9NE8 - chains A and D of the 6 polymer chains in the assembly; structure by electron microscopy, 3.60 A resolution.

[Chain A]
Molecule: DNA polymerase epsilon catalytic subunit A
Organism: Homo sapiens
Notes: EC 2.7.7.7, 3.1.11.-
UniProt: Q07864 (DPOE1_HUMAN); numbering as in UniProt (aligned over 1-1200)
Chain sequence (1200 residues; numbered 1 to 1200; the number before each row is that of its first residue):
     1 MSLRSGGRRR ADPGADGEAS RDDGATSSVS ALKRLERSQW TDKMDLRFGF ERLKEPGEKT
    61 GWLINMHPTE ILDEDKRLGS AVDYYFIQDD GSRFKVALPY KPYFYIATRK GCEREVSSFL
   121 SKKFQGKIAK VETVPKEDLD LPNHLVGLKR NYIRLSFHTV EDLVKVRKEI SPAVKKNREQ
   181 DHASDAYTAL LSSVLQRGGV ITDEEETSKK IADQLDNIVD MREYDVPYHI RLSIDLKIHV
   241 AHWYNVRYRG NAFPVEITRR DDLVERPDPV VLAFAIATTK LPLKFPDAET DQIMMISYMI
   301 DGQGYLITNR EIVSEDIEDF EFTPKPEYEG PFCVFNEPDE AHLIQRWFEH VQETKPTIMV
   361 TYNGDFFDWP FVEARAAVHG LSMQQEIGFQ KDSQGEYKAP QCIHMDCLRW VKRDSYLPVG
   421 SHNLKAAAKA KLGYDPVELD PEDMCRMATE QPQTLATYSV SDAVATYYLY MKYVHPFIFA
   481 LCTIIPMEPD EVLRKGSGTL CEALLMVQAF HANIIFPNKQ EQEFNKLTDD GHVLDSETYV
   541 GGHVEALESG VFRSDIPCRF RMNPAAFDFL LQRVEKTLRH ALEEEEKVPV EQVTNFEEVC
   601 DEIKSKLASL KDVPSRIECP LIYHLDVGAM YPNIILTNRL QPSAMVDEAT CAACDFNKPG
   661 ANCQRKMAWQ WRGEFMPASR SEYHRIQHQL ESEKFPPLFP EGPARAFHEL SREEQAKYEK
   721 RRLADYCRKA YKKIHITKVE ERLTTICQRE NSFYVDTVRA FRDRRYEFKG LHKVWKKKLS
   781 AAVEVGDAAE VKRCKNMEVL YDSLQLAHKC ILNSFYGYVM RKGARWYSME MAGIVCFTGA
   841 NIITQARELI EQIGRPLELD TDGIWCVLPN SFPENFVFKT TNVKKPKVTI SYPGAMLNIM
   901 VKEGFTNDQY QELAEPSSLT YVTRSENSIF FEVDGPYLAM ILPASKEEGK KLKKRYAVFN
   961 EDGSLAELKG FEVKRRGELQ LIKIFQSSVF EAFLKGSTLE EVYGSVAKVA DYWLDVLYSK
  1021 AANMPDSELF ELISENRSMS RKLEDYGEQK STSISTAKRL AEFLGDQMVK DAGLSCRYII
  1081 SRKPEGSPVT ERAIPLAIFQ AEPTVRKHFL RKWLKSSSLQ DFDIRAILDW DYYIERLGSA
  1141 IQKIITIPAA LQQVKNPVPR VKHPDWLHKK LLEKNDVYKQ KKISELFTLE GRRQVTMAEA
Unresolved in the structure: 1-28, 182-212, 1198-1200
Sequence notes: conflict Ala275 (Asp in Q07864), Ala277 (Glu in Q07864)
Metal / ion sites: 4Fe-4S cluster Fe: Cys651, Cys654, Cys663, Cys747
Small-molecule neighbours: 4Fe-4S cluster (SF4): Val646, Cys651, Cys654, Phe656, Asn657, Cys663, Gln664, Cys747
UniProt features mapped onto this chain:
  - modified residue: Ser1184 (Phosphoserine)
  - natural variant: Ala189 (A189T: Found in a colorectal sample), Arg231 (R231H: Found in a colorectal sample), Pro286 (P286H: Found in a colorectal sample; P286R: Found in a colorectal sample), Phe367 (F367S: Found in a colorectal sample), Val411 (V411L: In CRCS12; uncertain significance), Leu424 (L424V: In CRCS12), Pro436 (P436R: Found in a colorectal sample), Tyr458 (Y458F: In CRCS12; uncertain significance), Ser459 (S459F: Found in a colorectal sample), Arg762 (R762W: Found in a colorectal sample), Lys777 (K777N: Found in a colorectal sample), Ala1007 (A1007P: In IMAGEI; uncertain significance), 1 further natural variant entry in UniProt
Reported in the primary citation:
  - disease-associated variants - P286K, P286R: decreased catalytic activity (citing earlier work)

[Chain D]
Molecule: Proliferating cell nuclear antigen
Organism: Homo sapiens
UniProt: P12004 (PCNA_HUMAN); residue numbers follow UniProt; this construct covers 1-261
Chain sequence (261 residues; each row starts with the number of its first residue):
     1 MFEARLVQGS ILKKVLEALK DLINEACWDI SSSGVNLQSM DSSHVSLVQL TLRSEGFDTY
    61 RCDRNLAMGV NLTSMSKILK CAGNEDIITL RAEDNADTLA LVFEAPNQEK VSDYEMKLMD
   121 LDVEQLGIPE QEYSCVVKMP SGEFARICRD LSHIGDAVVI SCAKDGVKFS ASGELGNGNI
   181 KLSQTSNVDK EEEAVTIEMN EPVQLTFALR YLNFFTKATP LSSTVTLSMS ADVPLVVEYK
   241 IADMGHLKYY LAPKIEDEEG S
UniProt features mapped onto this chain:
  - DNA-binding region: Arg61 to Lys80
  - modified residue: Lys14 (N6-acetyllysine), Lys77 (N6-acetyllysine), Lys80 (N6-acetyllysine), Tyr211 (Phosphotyrosine), Lys248 (N6-acetyllysine)
  - cross-link (Glycyl lysine isopeptide (Lys-Gly)): Lys164 (interchain with G-Cter in SUMO2), Lys254 (interchain with G-Cter in SUMO2)
  - natural variant: Ser228 (S228I: In ATLD2)
  - mutagenesis: Lys13 (K13R: Inhibits acetylation, recruitment to DNA damage sites, inducible ubiquitination and protein degradation, DNA replication and repair synthesis efficiencies, but homotrimer formation, nuclear ...), Lys14 (K14R: Inhibits acetylation, recruitment to DNA damage sites, inducible ubiquitination and protein degradation, DNA replication and repair synthesis efficiencies, but homotrimer formation, nuclear ...), Lys20 (K20R: Inhibits acetylation, recruitment to DNA damage sites, inducible ubiquitination and protein degradation, DNA replication and repair synthesis efficiencies, but homotrimer formation, nuclear ...), Met40 (M40A: Complete loss of interaction with UHRF2), Ser43 to Val45 (No effect on POLD3-binding. Impairs binding to ALKBH2), Lys77 (K77A: Inhibits recruitment to DNA damage sites, but nuclear localization is similar as the wild-type; in association with A-80 ...), Lys80 (K80A: Inhibits recruitment to DNA damage sites, but nuclear localization is similar as the wild-type; in association with A-77 ...), Gln125 to Ile128 (Strong decrease in POLD3-binding. Impairs binding to ALKBH2), Ile128 (I128A: Complete loss of interaction with UHRF2), Lys164 (K164R: Abolishes ubiquitination. No effect on interaction with SHPRH), Val188 to Lys190 (No effect on POLD3-binding. No effect on ALKBH2-binding), Tyr211 (Y211F: Alters chromatin-associated PCNA stability and its function in DNA replication and repair), 3 further mutagenesis entries in UniProt

[Interface between chain A and chain D]
Contacting residue pairs (47):
  Val1177(A) - Glu256(D)
  Tyr1178(A) - Thr206(D)  hydrogen bond
  Tyr1178(A) - Lys254(D)
  Tyr1178(A) - Glu256(D)
  Lys1179(A) - Lys254(D)
  Lys1179(A) - Ile255(D)
  Lys1179(A) - Asp257(D)
  Lys1179(A) - Glu259(D)
  Gln1180(A) - Val45(D)
  Gln1180(A) - Lys254(D)
  Lys1181(A) - Pro253(D)
  Lys1181(A) - Lys254(D)
  Lys1181(A) - Ile255(D)
  Lys1182(A) - His44(D)
  Lys1182(A) - Ala252(D)
  Ile1183(A) - Met40(D)  hydrophobic
  Ile1183(A) - His44(D)
  Ile1183(A) - Leu47(D)  hydrophobic
  Leu1186(A) - Pro234(D)  hydrophobic
  Leu1186(A) - Ile255(D)  hydrophobic
  Phe1187(A) - Leu126(D)  hydrophobic
  Phe1187(A) - Gly127(D)
  Phe1187(A) - Ile128(D)  hydrophobic
  Phe1187(A) - Pro129(D)
  Thr1188(A) - Leu126(D)
  Leu1189(A) - Glu124(D)
  Glu1190(A) - Gln125(D)
  Glu1190(A) - Leu126(D)
  Glu1190(A) - Gly127(D)  hydrogen bond (side chain-backbone)
  Gly1191(A) - Glu124(D)
  Gly1191(A) - Gln125(D)  hydrogen bond (backbone-backbone)
  Arg1192(A) - Asp122(D)  salt bridge
  Arg1192(A) - Val123(D)
  Arg1192(A) - Glu124(D)  salt bridge
  Arg1193(A) - Cys27(D)
  Arg1193(A) - Val123(D)  hydrogen bond (side chain-backbone)
  Arg1193(A) - Gln125(D)
  Gln1194(A) - Leu121(D)
  Gln1194(A) - Asp122(D)  hydrogen bond
  Val1195(A) - Ala67(D)
  Val1195(A) - Met68(D)  hydrophobic
  Val1195(A) - Gly69(D)
  Val1195(A) - Asp120(D)
  Val1195(A) - Leu121(D)
  Thr1196(A) - Asp120(D)
  Met1197(A) - Leu118(D)
  Met1197(A) - Asp120(D)
Also at the interface, not in a pair above, chain D (31 interface residues in all): Ala96, Asp97, Met119

[In short]
The interface between chain A and chain D involves 19 residues on one side and 31 on the other, with 5
hydrogen bonds and 2 salt bridges. Among the polar pairs are Arg1192(A)-Asp122(D), Arg1192(A)-Glu124(D) and
Tyr1178(A)-Thr206(D). Bound to chain A: 4Fe-4S cluster. The paper reports that P286K and P286R of chain A
reduce catalytic activity.
Chain A is DNA polymerase epsilon catalytic subunit A and chain D is Proliferating cell nuclear antigen, both
from Homo sapiens; the structure, Human polymerase epsilon bound to PCNA and DNA with an in-situ-generated
mismatch in the mismatch-locking state, was determined by electron microscopy, deposited together with 9NE6,
9NE7, 9NE9 and 9NEA.
